PDB entry 3S36 | X-ray diffraction, 3.20 A resolution | chains H and X of the 3 polymer chains in the assembly

== Chain H ==
Name: 1121B heavy chain
Source organism: Mus musculus, Homo sapiens
Sequence (221 residues; row label = number of the first residue in the row):
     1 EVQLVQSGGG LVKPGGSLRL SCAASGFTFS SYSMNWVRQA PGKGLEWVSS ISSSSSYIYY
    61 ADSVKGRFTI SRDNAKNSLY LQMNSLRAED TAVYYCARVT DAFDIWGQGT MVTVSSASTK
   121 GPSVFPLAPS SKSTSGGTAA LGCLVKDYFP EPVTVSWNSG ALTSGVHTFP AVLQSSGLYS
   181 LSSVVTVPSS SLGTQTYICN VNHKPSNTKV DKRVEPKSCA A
Disordered / not traced: 1, 131-136
Cystine bridges: Cys22-Cys96, Cys143-Cys199

== Chain X ==
Name: Vascular endothelial growth factor receptor 2
Source organism: Homo sapiens
Notes: EC 2.7.10.1; fragment: domain 3 of VEGF receptor 2
UniProtKB: P35968 (VGFR2_HUMAN); residues 220-338 here = UniProt positions 220-338
Sequence (122 residues; numbered 217 to 338; the number before each row is that of its first residue):
   217 ADPGYRIYDV VLSPSHGIEL SVGEKLVLNC TARTELNVGI DFNWEYPSSK HQHKKLVNRD
   277 LKTQSGSEMK KFLSTLTIDG VTRSDQGLYT CAASSGLMTK KNSTFVRVHE KPFVAFGSGM
   337 ES
Disordered / not traced: 217-218, 331-338
Sequence notes: expression tag (217-219)
Cystine bridges: Cys246-Cys307
UniProt features mapped onto this chain:
  - glycosylation (N-linked (GlcNAc...) asparagine): Asn245, Asn318
  - natural variant: Ala248 (A248G: In a renal clear cell carcinoma sample), Arg275 (R275L: In a colorectal cancer sample)

== How chain H and chain X interact ==
Pairs across the interface - 36 pairs, chain H then chain X:
  Thr28(H) - Glu261(X)  hydrogen bond
  Ser30(H) - Asn259(X)  hydrogen bond (backbone-side chain)
  Ser31(H) - Asn259(X)
  Ser31(H) - Glu261(X)  hydrogen bond
  Ser31(H) - Ala308(X)
  Ser31(H) - Ser310(X)
  Ser31(H) - Thr315(X)
  Tyr32(H) - Thr315(X)
  Tyr32(H) - Lys317(X)  hydrogen bond
  Ser33(H) - Ser310(X)  hydrogen bond
  Ser33(H) - Ser311(X)  hydrogen bond (side chain-backbone)
  Ser33(H) - Gly312(X)  hydrogen bond (side chain-backbone)
  Ser33(H) - Met314(X)  hydrogen bond (side chain-backbone)
  Ser33(H) - Thr315(X)  hydrogen bond
  Asn35(H) - Gly312(X)  hydrogen bond (side chain-backbone)
  Ser50(H) - Gly312(X)  hydrogen bond (side chain-backbone)
  Ser50(H) - Leu313(X)
  Ser52(H) - Asp257(X)  hydrogen bond
  Ser52(H) - Ser310(X)
  Ser53(H) - Asp257(X)  hydrogen bond
  Ser53(H) - Phe258(X)
  Ser53(H) - Asn259(X)  hydrogen bond
  Ser53(H) - Ser310(X)  hydrogen bond (backbone-side chain)
  Ser54(H) - Asp257(X)  hydrogen bond
  Ser56(H) - Asp257(X)  hydrogen bond
  Tyr57(H) - Gly255(X)
  Tyr57(H) - Ile256(X)
  Tyr59(H) - Tyr221(X)
  Tyr59(H) - Ser311(X)
  Val99(H) - Leu313(X)
  Val99(H) - Met314(X)  hydrophobic
  Val99(H) - Thr315(X)  hydrogen bond (backbone-side chain)
  Thr100(H) - Met314(X)
  Thr100(H) - Thr315(X)  hydrogen bond (backbone-backbone)
  Asp101(H) - Met314(X)
  Asp101(H) - Lys316(X)  salt bridge
Interface residues without a listed pair, chain H (20 interface residues in all): Met34, Trp47, Ile51, Ser55

== Overview ==
20 residues of chain H and 16 residues of chain X are in contact, with 19 hydrogen bonds and 1 salt bridge.
Among the polar pairs are Asp101(H)-Lys316(X), Thr28(H)-Glu261(X) and Ser30(H)-Asn259(X).
Here chain H is 1121B heavy chain (Mus musculus, Homo sapiens) and chain X is Vascular endothelial growth
factor receptor 2 (Homo sapiens). Entry 3S36 (Structural basis for the function of two anti-VEGF receptor
antibodies) was determined by X-ray diffraction, deposited together with 3S34, 3S35 and 3S37.
